Entry 2WW9 (electron microscopy, 8.60 A resolution (very low resolution: no residue pairs are listed; an interface is given only as per-side residue counts)); this record covers chains D and N of the 15 polymer chains in the assembly.

Chain D:
Molecule: 25S RRNA
Organism: Saccharomyces cerevisiae
Sequence (63 nucleotides; numbered 41 to 103; the number before each row is that of its first residue):
    41 AGAACGCAGCGAAAUGCGAUACGUAAUGUGAAUUGCAGAAUUCCGUGAAU
    91 CAUCGAAUCUUUG

Chain N:
Protein: 60S ribosomal protein L35
Organism: Saccharomyces cerevisiae
Reference sequence: P39741 (RL35_YEAST); numbering as in UniProt (aligned over 1-120)
Amino-acid sequence (120 residues; row label = number of the first residue in the row):
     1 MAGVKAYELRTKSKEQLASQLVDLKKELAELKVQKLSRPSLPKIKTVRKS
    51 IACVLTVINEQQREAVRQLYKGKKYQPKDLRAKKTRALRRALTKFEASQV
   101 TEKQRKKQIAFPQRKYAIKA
Disordered / not traced: 70-120

Interface between chain D and chain N:
At this resolution (9 A) residue pairs are not listed: 17 residues of chain D and 18 of chain N lie at the interface.

In short:
Chain D and chain N form an interface of 17 and 18 residues respectively.
Here chain D is 25S RRNA and chain N is 60S ribosomal protein L35, both from Saccharomyces cerevisiae. Entry
2WW9 (Cryo-EM structure of the active yeast Ssh1 complex bound to the yeast 80S ribosome) was determined by
electron microscopy, deposited together with 2WWA and 2WWB.
